Entry 1UT1 (X-ray diffraction, 1.70 A resolution); this record covers chains A and E of the 3 polymer chains in the assembly.

== Chain A (and E) ==
Protein: Dr hemagglutinin structural subunit
Source organism: Escherichia coli
Notes: fragment: mature protein, residues 21-160; chain E of this document is another copy of the same molecule, construct and numbering; everything in this record applies to it too
Reference sequence: P24093 (FMDR_ECOLI); residues 0-139 here correspond to UniProt positions 21-160 (UniProt number = residue number + 21)
Sequence (148 residues; each row starts with the number of its first residue; numbers below 1 keep their minus sign (Arg-8 is residue -8)):
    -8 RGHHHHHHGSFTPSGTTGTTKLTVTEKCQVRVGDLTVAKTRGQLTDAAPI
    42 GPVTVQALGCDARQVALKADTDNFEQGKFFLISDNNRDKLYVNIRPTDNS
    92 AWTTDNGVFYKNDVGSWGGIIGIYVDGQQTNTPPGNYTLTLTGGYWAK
Disordered / not traced: -8 to -1
Differences from the reference sequence: engineered mutation Gly0 (Ala21 in P24093), Ser1 (Gly22 in P24093), Lys18 (Glu39 in P24093)

== Interface between chain A and chain E ==
Cross-chain cystine bridges: Cys51(A)-Cys19(E)
Pairs across the interface (44):
  Thr3(A) with Glu17(E)
  Pro4(A) with Pro125(E)
  Ser5(A) with Thr16(E); Glu17(E), hydrogen bond (side chain-backbone); Cys19(E), hydrogen bond (side chain-backbone); Gln20(E); Val21(E), hydrogen bond (backbone-backbone)
  Gly6(A) with Thr14(E); Thr16(E); Val21(E)
  Thr7(A) with Thr14(E); Val21(E), hydrogen bond (backbone-backbone); Arg22(E); Val23(E), hydrogen bond (side chain-backbone); Thr27(E)
  Thr8(A) with Val23(E)
  Gly9(A) with Val23(E)
  Val44(A) with Val23(E), hydrophobic
  Thr45(A) with Arg22(E), hydrogen bond; Val23(E); Gly24(E), hydrogen bond (backbone-backbone)
  Val46(A) with Val21(E), hydrophobic; Arg22(E)
  Gln47(A) with Gln20(E); Val21(E); Arg22(E), hydrogen bond (backbone-backbone)
  Ala48(A) with Gln20(E)
  Leu49(A) with Lys18(E); Cys19(E); Gln20(E), hydrogen bond (backbone-backbone); Arg22(E)
  Gly50(A) with Lys18(E); Cys19(E)
  Cys51(A) with Cys19(E), disulfide; Gln20(E)
  Arg54(A) with Cys19(E)
  Val56(A) with Val21(E), hydrophobic
  Leu58(A) with Val23(E), hydrophobic
  Leu132(A) with Val23(E)
  Gly134(A) with Val21(E); Val23(E)
  Gly135(A) with Val21(E)
  Tyr136(A) with Glu17(E), hydrogen bond; Cys19(E), hydrophobic
Also at the interface, not in a pair above, chain A (24 interface residues in all): Ala57, Thr133
Also at the interface, not in a pair above, chain E (13 interface residues in all): Ala29

== In short ==
24 residues of chain A and 13 residues of chain E are in contact, with 1 disulfide bond and 10 hydrogen bonds.
Polar contacts include Ser5(A)-Glu17(E), Ser5(A)-Cys19(E) and Thr7(A)-Val23(E).
Both chains are Dr hemagglutinin structural subunit (Escherichia coli). Entry 1UT1 (DraE adhesin from
Escherichia Coli) was determined by X-ray diffraction, deposited together with 1USQ, 1USZ and 1UT2.
